PDB entry 6YW5 | electron microscopy, 2.85 A resolution | chains OO and aa of the 38 polymer chains in the assembly

Chain OO:
Protein: Ribosomal protein S15
Source organism: Neurospora crassa OR74A
UniProtKB: Q1K5G1 (Q1K5G1_NEUCR); numbering as in UniProt (aligned over 1-320)
Sequence (320 residues; each row starts with the number of its first residue):
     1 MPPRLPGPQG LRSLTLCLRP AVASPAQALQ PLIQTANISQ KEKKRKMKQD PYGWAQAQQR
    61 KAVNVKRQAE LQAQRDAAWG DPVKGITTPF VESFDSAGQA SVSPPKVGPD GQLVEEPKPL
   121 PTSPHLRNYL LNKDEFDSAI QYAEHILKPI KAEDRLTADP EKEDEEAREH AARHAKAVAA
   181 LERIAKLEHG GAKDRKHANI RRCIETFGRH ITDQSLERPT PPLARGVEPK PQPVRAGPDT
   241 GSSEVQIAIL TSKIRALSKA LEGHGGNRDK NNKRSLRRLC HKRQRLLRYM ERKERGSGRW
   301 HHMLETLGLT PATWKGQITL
Disordered / not traced: 1-37, 107-113

Chain aa:
Molecule: 16S rRNA
Source organism: Neurospora crassa OR74A
Sequence (1864 nucleotides; each row starts with the number of its first residue):
     1 GAUGUAAUAA AAAAAAUUUU UUUUAAUUUU AUAUUACAUC AAUAAAAAUA GAUGAGUUUG
    61 GUGAUGGCUC UGAUUGAACA CUGUCCAAAU ACUUGACACA UGCUAAUCGA ACGUUUAAUU
   121 UUGGCCUAAG AAAGGGGUUU CAUCGUGGCU UAAGCUAAGG GGUUUAUUGU GGCUUAAGCU
   181 AAGGUUUAAU CUUUGACUUA AGCGGGUGUU UUAGGGGAAC UUGUGCCCCU AAAACCUCUU
   241 AAUUAAAAGU GGUGUACAGG UGAGUAUAAU AUUUUUUCGC UUAACUUAAA GUGAAGGCAA
   301 AUCCUUCAUA UUGCAAAAGG AUAUCUUAGG CACCUGUUGA AAGGGGCCUA CUUAUAUUAU
   361 AUCCGCUUUA AGAGGAUGAG AAAAGUUUCA GAGAUAGGUA GUUGUUAAGG UCAUGGCUUA
   421 ACAAGCCAAU AAUUCUCUUA GUCGAAGCUG AAAAGGCUGA UCGACCACAU UGGGAAUGAA
   481 AAAAUCCCAA GGCAAAUAGG UACAGCAGUG AGGAAUCUUG GUCAAUGGGC CCACGCCUGA
   541 ACUGGUAACU UGGAGGAAUG AGGGGUCAAC UUUGCAAAUG GAUGAGUGAU CGUUAGAAGA
   601 UCCUUAGUCC CCUGGUCUUC UUGACACAUG AGGUAUAUAC UUCUAGUCCA UAUUGGGGGG
   661 AGACUCCACG UCGAUUUAUC GAGUAAAAUU CUGUAUACAU AUUGAUAAUG ACAAUAUGUA
   721 CAUUUGUCUU GACUAAUUAC GUGCCAGCAG UCGCGGCAAU ACGUAAGAGA CUAGUGUUAA
   781 UCAUCAUAAA UAGGUUUAAA GGGUACUCAG ACGGAAAAAU UCGCCCAAAU AUAGGGGACA
   841 AUUUUUCUAG AGUUUUAUGU AAGAAGGUCG UACUCUAGAG UGGAGAGAUA AAAUUCUGUG
   901 AUACCUAGGG GACGGGUAAA GGCGAAGGCA AUCUUUUAUG UAAAAACUGA CGUCGAAGGA
   961 CGAAGGCAAA GGGAACAAAA AGGAUUAGAU ACCCCAGUAG UCUUUGCAGA CAAUUAUGAA
  1021 UGCCAUAGGU UAGAUUUUUA AUUUAGUCUA UAAAUGAAAG UGUAAGCAUU UCACCUCAAG
  1081 AGUAAGGCGG CAACGCAGGA ACUGAAAUCA CUAGACCGUU UCUGACACCA GCAAUGAAGU
  1141 AUGUUAUUUA AUUCGGUGAC CCACGAAAAA CCUUACCACA AUUUGAAUAU UAAUAAUAAU
  1201 GAUAUUAUUU UUUAUGCUUG AUAUGGCAAG CACUCAAUUU UCCCCUCCCC GUAGGUUUGC
  1261 CGCGGGGGGG GAGAAAAAAG AAAAAUAAUG GAUAAUAUAG UAAAUACCAU AUUCCAACUA
  1321 UAUUUAAUUA UUAAUACAAG UGUUGCACGG CUGUCUUCAG UUGAUGUUGC GAAACUGUGG
  1381 UUCGUUCCAU GGAAUUAACG UAAACCCUUG CUUUAUUUGU AAAUAUUAUA AAGCAGUUCA
  1441 CCUUUAUAUA GGAAAUGAUA AAAGGGAUCA AGACAAGUCA UCAUGGCCUA AAUAUUGUGG
  1501 GCUAUAGACG UGCCACAUUU UCCUAAACAA AGAGAUGCAA AAAUGUGAAU UUUAGCUAAU
  1561 CUCAAAAAAU AGGAUAAAAA UAUACAAGGA UUGUAGUCUG AAAUUCGACU GCAUGAAUAA
  1621 GAAAUUGCUA GUAAUCGUGA AUCACCAUGA CACGGUGAAU AUUCCCUCGG AUUGGUACUA
  1681 ACCACUCGUC ACAUGCUGAA AGGAGUGCGU GCAAUAAGUU UGCUUUUCUG UUAUAAGUAA
  1741 GUAGACAUAU AGGUUUAGAU GUUAUAAUAG GAUCCUUCGU AUGCGCGGCU CUGAUUAGUG
  1801 UUAAGUCGAA AUACGGUUCG UGUAGUGGAA GUUGCACGGG ACUUAUCAAU GUUGAACAAU
  1861 ACGA
Disordered / not traced: 1-47, 126-236, 327-358, 563-667, 1195-1328
Ion coordination: K+ site 1: U58, G753; Mg2+ site 1: U93, G262; K+ site 2: C257, A484; K+ site 3: G262, G264, G441; Mg2+ site 2: A263, G264, G441; Mg2+ site 3: G293, G319; Mg2+ site 4: U402, C417; Mg2+ site 5 near A460 (its only coordinating residue here); Mg2+ site 6: C503, A504; K+ site 4: C523, U526, G527; Mg2+ site 7 near A524 (its only coordinating residue here); Mg2+ site 8 near C534 (its only coordinating residue here); 50 more Mg2+ sites not listed; 14 more K+ sites not listed
From the paper describing this entry:
  - Mg2+ coordination: A1745

Interface between chain OO and chain aa:
Residue-residue contacts (130):
  Ile-38(OO) with U434(aa), phosphate contact
  Ser-39(OO) with U434(aa), phosphate contact; C435(aa), phosphate contact
  Gln-40(OO) with U434(aa), sugar contact; C435(aa), hydrogen bond to the phosphate
  Lys-41(OO) with U1710(aa), salt bridge to the phosphate
  Lys-43(OO) with U399(aa), salt bridge to the phosphate
  Lys-44(OO) with G1711(aa), phosphate contact
  Gln-49(OO) with C1778(aa), hydrogen bond to the sugar
  Ala-57(OO) with A400(aa), hydrogen bond to the sugar; G401(aa), phosphate contact
  Arg-60(OO) with G401(aa), salt bridge to the phosphate
  Lys-61(OO) with A400(aa), sugar contact
  Asn-64(OO) with A400(aa), hydrogen bond to the base; A424(aa), hydrogen bond to the sugar; G425(aa), base contact
  Arg-67(OO) with A424(aa), salt bridge to the phosphate
  Gln-68(OO) with A424(aa), hydrogen bond to the sugar; G425(aa), phosphate contact
  Leu-71(OO) with A424(aa), sugar contact; G425(aa), phosphate contact
  Arg-75(OO) with G425(aa), salt bridge to the phosphate
  Tyr-129(OO) with U856(aa), base contact
  Leu-130(OO) with U855(aa), phosphate contact; U856(aa), phosphate contact
  Gly-191(OO) with U936(aa), phosphate contact
  Ala-192(OO) with U936(aa), hydrogen bond to the phosphate; U937(aa), phosphate contact
  Lys-193(OO) with U856(aa), phosphate contact; A857(aa), salt bridge to the phosphate
  Arg-195(OO) with U936(aa), salt bridge to the phosphate
  His-197(OO) with U855(aa), salt bridge to the phosphate; U856(aa), sugar contact; A857(aa), salt bridge to the phosphate
  Ile-200(OO) with U854(aa), phosphate contact; U855(aa), phosphate contact
  Ile-204(OO) with U854(aa), sugar contact
  Arg-209(OO) with U948(aa), hydrogen bond to the phosphate; G949(aa), salt bridge to the phosphate
  Ala-224(OO) with U844(aa), phosphate contact
  Val-227(OO) with U844(aa), sugar contact; U845(aa), sugar contact
  Gln-232(OO) with U846(aa), sugar contact
  Arg-235(OO) with C947(aa), phosphate contact; U948(aa), salt bridge to the phosphate
  Ala-236(OO) with A946(aa), phosphate contact; C947(aa), hydrogen bond to the phosphate
  Gly-237(OO) with A946(aa), hydrogen bond to the phosphate; C947(aa), sugar contact
  Pro-238(OO) with A946(aa), sugar contact; C947(aa), sugar contact
  Asp-239(OO) with C947(aa), hydrogen bond to the sugar; U948(aa), sugar contact
  Thr-240(OO) with U853(aa), hydrogen bond to the sugar; U854(aa), sugar contact; A946(aa), base contact; C947(aa), hydrogen bond to the sugar
  Gly-241(OO) with G852(aa), hydrogen bond to the base; U853(aa), base contact; C947(aa), hydrogen bond to the sugar; U948(aa), sugar contact
  Ser-242(OO) with C947(aa), sugar contact; U948(aa), hydrogen bond to the sugar
  Gln-246(OO) with G852(aa), hydrogen bond to the sugar; U853(aa), sugar contact
  Ile-249(OO) with U853(aa), sugar contact; U854(aa), sugar contact
  Lys-253(OO) with U854(aa), salt bridge to the phosphate; U939(aa), salt bridge to the phosphate
  Ala-256(OO) with U937(aa), phosphate contact
  Leu-257(OO) with U937(aa), sugar contact
  Ala-260(OO) with U936(aa), sugar contact
  His-264(OO) with A865(aa), hydrogen bond to the phosphate; G866(aa), salt bridge to the phosphate
  Gly-265(OO) with A864(aa), hydrogen bond to the sugar; A865(aa), sugar contact
  Asn-267(OO) with U1005(aa), hydrogen bond to the phosphate
  Arg-268(OO) with A864(aa), sugar contact; A865(aa), salt bridge to the phosphate; G866(aa), salt bridge to the phosphate; U1004(aa), salt bridge to the phosphate; U1005(aa), salt bridge to the phosphate
  Asp-269(OO) with G863(aa), hydrogen bond to the sugar; A864(aa), sugar contact
  Lys-270(OO) with C961(aa), phosphate contact; G962(aa), phosphate contact
  Asn-271(OO) with G863(aa), hydrogen bond to the sugar; A926(aa), hydrogen bond to the base; G927(aa), base contact
  Asn-272(OO) with A862(aa), hydrogen bond to the base; G863(aa), hydrogen bond to the base; U937(aa), base contact
  Lys-273(OO) with A960(aa), hydrogen bond to the phosphate; C961(aa), salt bridge to the phosphate
  Arg-274(OO) with A805(aa), hydrogen bond to the phosphate; C806(aa), salt bridge to the phosphate; A925(aa), salt bridge to the phosphate
  Ser-275(OO) with A938(aa), hydrogen bond to the sugar
  Arg-277(OO) with C806(aa), hydrogen bond to the base; G959(aa), base contact; A960(aa), hydrogen bond to the sugar
  Arg-278(OO) with C806(aa), salt bridge to the phosphate; A925(aa), salt bridge to the phosphate; U939(aa), hydrogen bond to the sugar
  Leu-279(OO) with A938(aa), phosphate contact; U939(aa), phosphate contact
  His-281(OO) with C806(aa), hydrogen bond to the sugar; U807(aa), hydrogen bond to the phosphate
  Lys-282(OO) with G852(aa), hydrogen bond to the sugar
  Arg-285(OO) with U807(aa), salt bridge to the phosphate; C951(aa), sugar contact; G952(aa), salt bridge to the phosphate; U953(aa), salt bridge to the phosphate
  Leu-286(OO) with C951(aa), sugar contact
  Arg-288(OO) with C808(aa), salt bridge to the phosphate
  Tyr-289(OO) with G949(aa), sugar contact; A950(aa), hydrogen bond to the phosphate; C951(aa), sugar contact
  Arg-292(OO) with C951(aa), salt bridge to the phosphate
  Lys-293(OO) with A950(aa), salt bridge to the phosphate
  Arg-295(OO) with U845(aa), salt bridge to the phosphate
  Gly-316(OO) with C808(aa), sugar contact
  Gln-317(OO) with U807(aa), hydrogen bond to the sugar; C808(aa), sugar contact; A957(aa), hydrogen bond to the base; G958(aa), base contact
  Thr-319(OO) with G958(aa), hydrogen bond to the base; G959(aa), sugar contact
  Leu-320(OO) with G959(aa), hydrogen bond to the sugar; A960(aa), sugar contact
Also at the interface, not in a pair above, chain OO (77 interface residues in all): Lys-46, Lys-48, Gln-58, Val-65, Lys-196, Val-234, Ser-243, Gln-284
Also at the interface, not in a pair above, chain aa (54 interface residues in all): C847, G1006, U1777

Overview:
The interface between chain OO and chain aa involves 77 residues on one side and 54 on the other, with 39
hydrogen bonds and 30 salt bridges. Polar contacts include Asn-64(OO)/A400(aa), Gly-241(OO)/G852(aa) and
Asn-271(OO)/A926(aa). U58(aa) and G753(aa) coordinate K+ site 1. From the paper: Mg2+ coordination by
A1745(aa).
Chain OO is Ribosomal protein S15 and chain aa is 16S rRNA, both from Neurospora crassa OR74A; the structure,
The structure of the small subunit of the mitoribosome from Neurospora crassa, was determined by electron
microscopy together with 6YWE, 6YWS, 6YWV, 6YWX and 6YWY from the same study.
